PDB entry 4APQ | X-ray diffraction, 3.00 A resolution | chains C and D of the 4 polymer chains in the assembly

Chain C:
Protein: Mouse nkt TCR VALPHA14, human nkt TCR VALPHA14
From: Mus musculus
Notes: fragment: mouse variable domain, residues 1-121, human constant domain, residues 122-212
Sequence (207 residues; each row starts with the number of its first residue; note: 5 numbers in that range are skipped by the numbering (no residue carries them; nothing is unmodelled there)):
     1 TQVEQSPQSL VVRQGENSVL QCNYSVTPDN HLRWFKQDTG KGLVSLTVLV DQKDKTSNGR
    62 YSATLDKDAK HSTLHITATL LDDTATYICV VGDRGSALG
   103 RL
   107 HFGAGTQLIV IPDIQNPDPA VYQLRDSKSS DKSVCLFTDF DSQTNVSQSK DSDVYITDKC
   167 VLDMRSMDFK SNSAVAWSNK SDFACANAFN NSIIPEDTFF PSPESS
Not modelled in the structure: 185-189, 207-212
Disulfides: Cys22-Cys90
Small-molecule neighbours: cis-tetracosenoyl sulfatide (CIS; (15Z)-N-((1S,2R,3E)-2-hydroxy-1-{[(3-O-sulfo-beta-D-galactopyranosyl)oxy]methyl}heptadec-3-enyl)tetracos-15-enamide): Pro28, Asp29, Asn30, Lys68, Arg95, Gly96

Chain D:
Protein: Mouse nkt TCR autoreactive-VBETA6, human nkt TCR autoreactive-VBETA6
From: Mus musculus
Notes: fragment: mouse variable domain, residues 1-121, human constant domain, residues 122-247
Sequence (243 residues; numbered 1 to 247; 4 numbers in that range are skipped by the numbering (no residue carries them; nothing is unmodelled there); the number before each row is that of its first residue):
     1 GGIITQTPKF LIGQEGQKLT LKCQQNFNHD TMYWYRQDSG KGLRLIYYSY GAGSTEKGDL
    61 SEGYDASREK KSSFSLTVTS AQKNEMAVFL CASGSLLDVR
   105 EVFFGKGTRL TVVEDLKNVF PPEVAVFEPS EAEISHTQKA TLVCLATGFY PDHVELSWWV
   165 NGKEVHSGVC TDPQPLKEQP ALNDSRYALS SRLRVSATFW QNPRNHFRCQ VQFYGLSEND
   225 EWTQDRAKPV TQIVSAEAWG RAD
Not modelled in the structure: 245-247
Disulfides: Cys23-Cys91, Cys148-Cys213

Chain C / chain D interface:
Residue-residue contacts (82; chain C residue first):
  His31(C) - Val99(D)
  Arg33(C) - Arg100(D)  hydrogen bond (side chain-backbone)
  Arg33(C) - Val106(D)
  Gln37(C) - Gln37(D)  hydrogen bond
  Gly40(C) - Arg113(D)  hydrogen bond (backbone-side chain)
  Lys41(C) - Lys110(D)
  Lys41(C) - Arg113(D)  hydrogen bond (backbone-side chain)
  Gly42(C) - Gly109(D)
  Gly42(C) - Lys110(D)
  Leu43(C) - Phe108(D)
  Val48(C) - Arg100(D)
  Val50(C) - Arg100(D)
  Arg95(C) - Val99(D)
  Gly96(C) - Val99(D)
  Ser97(C) - Val99(D)
  Ala98(C) - Ser95(D)
  Ala98(C) - Leu96(D)
  Arg103(C) - Leu45(D)
  Arg103(C) - Tyr48(D)  hydrogen bond
  Phe108(C) - Tyr35(D)  hydrophobic
  Phe108(C) - Gly42(D)
  Phe108(C) - Leu43(D)  hydrophobic
  Phe108(C) - Phe108(D)  hydrophobic
  Gly109(C) - Gly42(D)
  Asp124(C) - His140(D)  salt bridge
  Asp124(C) - Thr141(D)
  Tyr128(C) - Ser134(D)
  Tyr128(C) - Ala136(D)  hydrophobic
  Tyr128(C) - Glu137(D)
  Tyr128(C) - Thr141(D)
  Gln129(C) - Ser134(D)  hydrogen bond (backbone-side chain)
  Leu130(C) - Phe131(D)
  Leu130(C) - Glu132(D)
  Leu130(C) - Pro133(D)  hydrophobic
  Leu130(C) - Thr145(D)
  Leu130(C) - Val147(D)  hydrophobic
  Arg131(C) - Phe131(D)
  Arg131(C) - Glu132(D)  hydrogen bond (backbone-backbone)
  Asp132(C) - Ala129(D)
  Asp132(C) - Val130(D)
  Asp132(C) - Phe131(D)
  Ser133(C) - Val130(D)  hydrogen bond (backbone-backbone)
  Ser133(C) - Glu132(D)
  Ser133(C) - Glu241(D)  hydrogen bond (side chain-backbone)
  Ser133(C) - Ala242(D)
  Lys138(C) - Phe131(D)
  Val140(C) - Phe131(D)  hydrophobic
  Val140(C) - Val147(D)  hydrophobic
  Asp145(C) - Thr141(D)
  Asp145(C) - Arg198(D)  salt bridge
  Tyr161(C) - Leu180(D)  hydrophobic
  Ile162(C) - Leu180(D)
  Thr163(C) - Asp176(D)
  Thr163(C) - Ser194(D)
  Thr163(C) - Arg196(D)  hydrogen bond
  Asp164(C) - Arg196(D)
  Cys166(C) - Cys174(D)  hydrophobic
  Cys166(C) - Asp176(D)
  Cys166(C) - Pro177(D)
  Cys166(C) - Arg196(D)  hydrogen bond
  Val167(C) - Cys174(D)
  Leu168(C) - Gly172(D)
  Leu168(C) - Val173(D)
  Leu168(C) - Cys174(D)  hydrophobic
  Leu168(C) - Arg198(D)
  Asp169(C) - Ser171(D)
  Asp169(C) - Gly172(D)  hydrogen bond (backbone-backbone)
  Met170(C) - Ser171(D)
  Met170(C) - Gly172(D)
  Met170(C) - Arg198(D)
  Met170(C) - Val199(D)
  Met170(C) - Ser200(D)
  Arg171(C) - His170(D)
  Arg171(C) - Ser171(D)  hydrogen bond (backbone-side chain)
  Phe175(C) - Arg198(D)
  Ser177(C) - Arg198(D)  hydrogen bond
  Ser179(C) - Arg196(D)
  Val181(C) - Val147(D)  hydrophobic
  Val181(C) - Ser194(D)
  Trp183(C) - Leu149(D)  hydrophobic
  Trp183(C) - Ala192(D)  hydrophobic
  Phe205(C) - His140(D)
Interface residues without a listed pair, chain C (50 interface residues in all): Asn30, Phe35, Ile89, Leu104, Ala110, Ser139, Thr144, Ala180
Interface residues without a listed pair, chain D (50 interface residues in all): Gly40, Lys41, Lys57, Leu90, Glu105, Thr175

Overview:
The chain C/chain D interface involves 50 residues from each chain, with 14 hydrogen bonds and 2 salt bridges.
Among the polar pairs are Asp124(C)-His140(D), Asp145(C)-Arg198(D) and Arg33(C)-Arg100(D). Chain C binds
cis-tetracosenoyl sulfatide.
Chain C is Mouse nkt TCR VALPHA14, human nkt TCR VALPHA14 and chain D is Mouse nkt TCR autoreactive-VBETA6,
human nkt TCR autoreactive-VBETA6, both from Mus musculus; the structure, Crystal structure of
autoreactive-Valpha14-Vbeta6 NKT TCR in complex with CD1d-sulfatide, was determined by X-ray diffraction.
